1EYS - chains C and M of the 4 polymer chains in the assembly; structure by X-ray diffraction, 2.20 A resolution.

== Chain C ==
Molecule: Photosynthetic reaction center
From: Thermochromatium tepidum
Notes: fragment: cytochrome subunit
Chain sequence (382 residues; numbered 1 to 382; the number before each row is that of its first residue):
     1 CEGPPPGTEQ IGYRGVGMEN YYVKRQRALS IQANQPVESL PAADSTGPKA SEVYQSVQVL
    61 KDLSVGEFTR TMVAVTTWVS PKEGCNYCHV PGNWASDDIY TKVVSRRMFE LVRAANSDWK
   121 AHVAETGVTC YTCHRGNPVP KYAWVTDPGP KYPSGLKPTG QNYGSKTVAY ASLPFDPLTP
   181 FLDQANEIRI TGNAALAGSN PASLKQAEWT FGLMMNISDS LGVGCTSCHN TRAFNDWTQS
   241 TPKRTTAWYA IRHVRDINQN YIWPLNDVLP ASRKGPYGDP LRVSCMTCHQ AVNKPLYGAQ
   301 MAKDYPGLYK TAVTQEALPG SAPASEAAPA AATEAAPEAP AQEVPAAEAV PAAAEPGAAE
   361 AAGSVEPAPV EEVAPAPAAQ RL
Disordered / not traced: 311-382
Glycans and other covalent adducts: heme (HEM) linked to Cys85, Cys88, Cys130, Cys133, Cys225, Cys228, Cys285, Cys288
Ion coordination: heme Fe (4 sites), coordinated by Met72, His89, Met108, His122, His134, Met214, His229, His289
Residues lining bound ligands:
  - heme (HEM), molecule 1: Tyr54, Gln55, Ser56, Val57, Gln58, Val59, Leu60, Phe68, Met72, Val75, Thr76, Val79, Ser80, Gly84, His89, Trp94, Ala95, Lys102, Ser105, Arg106, Phe109
  - heme (HEM), molecule 2: Val75, Val79, Tyr87, Tyr100, Thr101, Val104, Ser105, Met108, Phe109, Leu111, Val112, Thr129, His134, Pro138, Val139, Pro140, Ala143, Ile257, Ile262, Leu269, Arg273, Leu281, Arg282, Val283, Thr287
  - heme (HEM), molecule 3: His122, Val123, Ala124, Thr126, Gly127, Val128, Thr132, Leu182, Ile217, Leu221, Lys243, Thr246, Ala247, Ala250, Ile251, Val254, Val283, Ser284, His289, Asn293, Lys294, Pro295
  - heme (HEM), molecule 4: Glu187, Ile188, Arg189, Ile190, Thr191, Thr210, Phe211, Met214, Met215, Ile217, Ser218, Leu221, Val223, Gly224, Ser227, His229, Phe234, Asn235, Trp237, Arg244, Ala247, Trp248, Ile251, Arg252

== Chain M ==
Molecule: Photosynthetic reaction center
From: Thermochromatium tepidum
Notes: fragment: m subunit
Chain sequence (324 residues; each row starts with the number of its first residue):
     1 PEYQNIFTAV QVRAPAYPGV PLPKGNLPRI GRPIFSYWLG KIGDAQIGPI YLGLTGTLSI
    61 FFGLVAISII GFNMLASVHW DVFQFLKHFF WLGLEPPPPQ YGLRIPPLSE GGWWLIAGLF
   121 LTLSILLWWV RTYKRAEALG MSQHLSWAFA AAIFFYLVLG FIRPVMMGSW AKAVPFGIFP
   181 HLDWTAAFSI RYGNLYYNPF HMLSIAFLYG SALLFAMHGA TILSVSRFGG DREIDQITHR
   241 GTAAEGAALF WRWTMGFNAT MESIHRWAWW CAVLTVITAG IGILLSGTVV DNWYLWAVKH
   301 GMAPAYPEVV TAVNPYETAA EVMQ
Disordered / not traced: 319-324
Ion coordination: bacteriochlorophyll a Mg site 1 near His181 (its only coordinating residue here); bacteriochlorophyll a Mg site 2 near His201 (its only coordinating residue here); Fe ion: His218, Glu233, His265 (shared with 2 residues of chain L)
Residues lining bound ligands:
  - bacteriochlorophyll a (BCL), molecule 1: Ile67, Ile70, Leu121, Ile125, Phe149, Ala152, Ile153, Phe155, Tyr156, Leu159, Trp184, Thr185, Ala186, Phe188, Ser189, Leu195, Tyr196, Asn198, His201, Ser204, Ile205, Leu208, Tyr209, Thr275, Val276, Ala279, Gly282, Ile283
  - bacteriochlorophyll a (BCL), molecule 2: Trp128, Phe155, Tyr156, Leu159, Val174, Ile178, His181, Leu182, Trp184, Thr185
  - bacteriochlorophyll a (BCL), molecule 3: Thr185, Tyr196, Tyr209
  - bacteriochlorophyll a (BCL), molecule 4: Tyr196, Met202, Ile205, Ala206, Tyr209, Gly210, Leu213
  - 2-O-octyl-beta-D-glucopyranose (BGL), molecule 1: Ile69, Phe72, Asn73, Ala76, His79, Trp80, Ser109, Trp113
  - 2-O-octyl-beta-D-glucopyranose (BGL), molecule 2: Leu126, Trp129, Val130, Trp147, Ala150, Phe154, Leu157
  - 2-O-octyl-beta-D-glucopyranose (BGL), molecule 3: His144, Arg266, Trp270
  - 2-O-octyl-beta-D-glucopyranose (BGL), molecule 4: Pro199, Met202, Leu203, His300, Met302
  - bacteriopheophytin a (BPH), molecule 1: Ser59, Ile60, Gly63, Leu64, Ile67, Ser68, Leu121, Ser124, Ile125, Trp128, Thr132, Leu145, Ala148, Phe149, Ala152, Ala272, Val273, Val276
  - bacteriopheophytin a (BPH), molecule 2: Tyr209, Ala212, Leu213, Ala216, Met217, Trp251, Thr254, Met255
  - spirilloxanthin (CRT): Ile67, Ile70, Gly71, Phe72, Met74, Leu75, Phe85, Phe89, Ile105, Trp114, Leu115, Gly118, Leu119, Thr122, Tyr156, Leu157, Leu159, Gly160, Phe161, Trp170, Val174, Pro175, Phe176, Gly177, Ile178, His181
  - menaquinone 8 (MQ8): Leu213, Leu214, Met217, His218, Thr221, Ile222, Ala244, Ala247, Ala248, Trp251, Met255, Phe257, Asn258, Ala259, Thr260, Met261, Ile264, Trp267

== Interface between chain C and chain M ==
Residue-residue contacts (69; chain C residue first):
  Ile11(C) - Val310(M)
  Tyr13(C) - Tyr306(M)  hydrophobic
  Tyr13(C) - Pro307(M)
  Pro150(C) - Val78(M)
  Pro150(C) - His79(M)
  Pro150(C) - Gln84(M)
  Pro150(C) - His88(M)
  Lys151(C) - Ser77(M)
  Tyr152(C) - Ser77(M)  hydrogen bond (backbone-backbone)
  Tyr152(C) - His79(M)  hydrogen bond
  Leu156(C) - Pro98(M)  hydrophobic
  Leu156(C) - Pro99(M)
  Arg189(C) - Tyr316(M)
  Ile190(C) - Arg191(M)
  Thr191(C) - Asn292(M)
  Gly192(C) - Asp291(M)
  Gly192(C) - Asn292(M)  hydrogen bond (backbone-side chain)
  Gly192(C) - Leu295(M)
  Asn193(C) - Leu295(M)
  Ala194(C) - Asn292(M)
  Ala195(C) - Val290(M)
  Ala195(C) - Asp291(M)  hydrogen bond (backbone-backbone)
  Ala195(C) - Asn292(M)  hydrogen bond (backbone-backbone)
  Ala195(C) - Leu295(M)
  Ala195(C) - Trp296(M)
  Leu196(C) - Val289(M)
  Leu196(C) - Asp291(M)
  Ala197(C) - Gly287(M)
  Ala197(C) - Val289(M)  hydrogen bond (backbone-backbone)
  Ala197(C) - Val290(M)
  Ala197(C) - Asp291(M)
  Asn200(C) - Arg191(M)  hydrogen bond (backbone-side chain)
  Asn200(C) - Asp291(M)
  Ala202(C) - Arg191(M)  hydrogen bond (backbone-side chain)
  Leu204(C) - Trp184(M)
  Leu204(C) - Phe188(M)  hydrophobic
  Leu204(C) - Arg191(M)
  Lys205(C) - Glu95(M)  salt bridge
  Ala207(C) - Ala187(M)
  Ala207(C) - Arg191(M)
  Glu208(C) - Trp184(M)
  Glu208(C) - Ala187(M)
  Phe211(C) - Ala186(M)  hydrophobic
  Arg232(C) - Asn194(M)  hydrogen bond (backbone-side chain)
  Arg232(C) - Tyr197(M)  hydrogen bond
  Arg232(C) - Tyr294(M)
  Arg232(C) - Pro304(M)  hydrogen bond (side chain-backbone)
  Arg232(C) - Tyr306(M)
  Phe234(C) - Ile190(M)  hydrophobic
  Trp237(C) - Ala312(M)  hydrogen bond (backbone-backbone)
  Trp237(C) - Val313(M)
  Trp237(C) - Asn314(M)
  Trp237(C) - Pro315(M)
  Thr238(C) - Val310(M)
  Thr238(C) - Thr311(M)  hydrogen bond (backbone-side chain)
  Gln239(C) - Tyr294(M)  hydrogen bond
  Gln239(C) - Val310(M)
  Ser240(C) - Val310(M)
  Ser240(C) - Thr311(M)  hydrogen bond (backbone-backbone)
  Ser240(C) - Ala312(M)  hydrogen bond (backbone-backbone)
  Thr241(C) - Val310(M)
  Thr241(C) - Thr311(M)
  Thr241(C) - Ala312(M)
  Pro242(C) - Thr311(M)
  Thr245(C) - Ala312(M)
  Thr245(C) - Val313(M)  hydrogen bond (side chain-backbone)
  Trp248(C) - Pro315(M)  hydrophobic
  Trp248(C) - Tyr316(M)
  Arg252(C) - Tyr316(M)  hydrogen bond
Also at the interface, not in a pair above, chain C (42 interface residues in all): Val16, Met18, Glu187, Ser203, Thr231, Ala233, Asn235, Arg244, Tyr249
Also at the interface, not in a pair above, chain M (46 interface residues in all): Ala76, Trp91, Leu92, Gln100, Asp183, Tyr192, Thr288, Lys299, Ala303, Ala305, Glu308, Val309

== In short ==
The interface between chain C and chain M involves 42 residues on one side and 46 on the other; the contacts
include 18 hydrogen bonds and 1 salt bridge. Polar contacts include Lys205(C)-Glu95(M), Tyr152(C)-His79(M) and
Gly192(C)-Asn292(M).
Here chain C is Photosynthetic reaction center and chain M is Photosynthetic reaction center, both from
Thermochromatium tepidum. Entry 1EYS (Crystal structure of photosynthetic reaction center from a thermophilic
bacterium, thermochromatium tepidum) was determined by X-ray diffraction, deposited together with 1EYT.
